Entry 1IUP (X-ray diffraction, 1.60 A resolution); this record covers chain A.

== Chain A ==
Molecule: meta-Cleavage product hydrolase
From: Pseudomonas fluorescens
Notes: EC 3.7.1.9
Reference sequence: P96965 (P96965_PSEFL); numbering as in UniProt (aligned over 1-282)
Chain sequence (282 residues; row label = number of the first residue in the row):
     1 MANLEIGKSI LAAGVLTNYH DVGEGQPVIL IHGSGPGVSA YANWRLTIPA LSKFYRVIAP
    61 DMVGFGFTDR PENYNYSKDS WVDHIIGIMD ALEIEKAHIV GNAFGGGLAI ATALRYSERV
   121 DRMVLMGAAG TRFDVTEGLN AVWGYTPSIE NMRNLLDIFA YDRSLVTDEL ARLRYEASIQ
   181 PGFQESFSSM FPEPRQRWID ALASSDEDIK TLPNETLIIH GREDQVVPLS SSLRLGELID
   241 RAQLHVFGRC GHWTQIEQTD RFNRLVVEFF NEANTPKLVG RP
Unresolved in the structure: 1-2, 274-282
Sequence notes: engineered mutation Ala-103 (Ser in P96965)
Small-molecule neighbours:
  - 2-methyl-propionic acid (ALQ), molecule 1: Gly-33, Ser-34, Asn-102, Ala-103, Phe-104, Leu-139, Val-142, Trp-143, Phe-159, Val-226, His-252
  - 2-methyl-propionic acid (ALQ), molecule 2: Ala-42, Asn-43, Arg-174, Trp-253, Gln-255, Ile-256
  - 2-methyl-propionic acid (ALQ), molecule 3: Tyr-76, Ser-77, Trp-81, Met-190, Phe-191, Trp-198, Leu-202
What the authors report for this chain:
  - catalytic residues: Ser-34, Phe-104, Asp-224, His-252
  - contacts within the chain: Asp-224/His-252 (hydrogen bond)
  - binding site for 2-methyl-propionic acid: Ser-34, Ala-103, Phe-104, Leu-139, Val-142, Trp-143, Val-226, His-252
  - conformationally variable residues (loop rearrangement, side-chain flip): Thr-131 to Thr-136, His-252, Trp-253
  - specificity-determining residues: Ala-129, Ile-199, Val-227 (proposed by the authors, not directly observed)
  - specificity-determining residues: Leu-139, Trp-143

== Summary ==
Ligands of chain A: 3 copies of 2-methyl-propionic acid. From the paper: catalytic residues Ser-34, Phe-104
and Asp-224 among others; a binding site for 2-methyl-propionic acid at Ser-34, Ala-103 and Phe-104 among
others.
Chain A is meta-Cleavage product hydrolase (Pseudomonas fluorescens); the structure, meta-Cleavage product
hydrolase from Pseudomonas fluorescens IP01 (CumD) S103A mutant complexed with isobutyrates, was determined by
X-ray diffraction together with 1IUN and 1IUO from the same study.
